PDB entry 3E8L | X-ray diffraction, 2.48 A resolution | chains C and A of the 3 polymer chains in the assembly

Chain C:
Molecule: Serine proteinase inhibitor A
Source organism: Sagittaria sagittifolia
Notes: fragment: beta-trefoil fold
UniProtKB: Q7M1P4 (Q7M1P4_SAGSA); residues 2-177 here correspond to UniProt positions 26-201 (UniProt number = residue number + 24)
Chain sequence (185 residues; row label = number of the first residue in the row; numbers below 1 keep their minus sign (Met-7 is residue -7)):
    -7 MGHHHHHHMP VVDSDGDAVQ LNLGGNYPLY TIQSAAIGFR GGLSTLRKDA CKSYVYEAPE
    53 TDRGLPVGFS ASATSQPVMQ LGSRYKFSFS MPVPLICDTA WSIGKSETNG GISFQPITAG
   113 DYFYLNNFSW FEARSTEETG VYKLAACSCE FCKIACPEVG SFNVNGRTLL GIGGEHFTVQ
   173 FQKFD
Unresolved in the structure: -7 to 1
Cystine bridges: Cys43-Cys89, Cys139-Cys148, Cys141-Cys144
Differences from the reference sequence: expression tag (-7 to 1); engineered mutation Arg39 (His63 in Q7M1P4), Gln172 (Arg196 in Q7M1P4)
From the paper describing this entry:
  - mutagenesis - L87P, K145A: decreased binding to Cationic trypsin (chain A)
  - contacts within the chain: Ser64-Glu142 (hydrogen bond), Arg76-Cys144 (hydrogen bond), Arg76-Glu142 (hydrogen bond), Pro86-Cys89, Ile88-Phe115, Asp90-Asp113 (hydrogen bond), Arg76-Glu124 (salt bridge), Glu124-Arg126 (salt bridge), Arg126-Cys148 (hydrogen bond), Ala138-Pro149

Chain A:
Molecule: Cationic trypsin
Source organism: Bos taurus
Notes: EC 3.4.21.4
UniProtKB: P00760 (TRY1_BOVIN); residues 16-238 here correspond to UniProt positions 21-243 (UniProt number = residue number + 5)
Chain sequence (223 residues; row label = number of the first residue in the row):
    16 IVGGYTCGAN TVPYQVSLNS GYHFCGGSLI NSQWVVSAAH CYKSGIQVRL GEDNINVVEG
    76 NEQFISASKS IVHPSYNSNT LNNDIMLIKL KSAASLNSRV ASISLPTSCA SAGTQCLISG
   136 WGNTKSSGTS YPDVLKCLKA PILSDSSCKS AYPGQITSNM FCAGYLEGGK DSCQGDSGGP
   196 VVCSGKLQGI VSWGSGCAQK NKPGVYTKVC NYVSWIKQTI ASN
Cystine bridges: Cys22-Cys152, Cys40-Cys56, Cys124-Cys225, Cys131-Cys198, Cys163-Cys177, Cys188-Cys212
Ion coordination: Na+ site 1 near His38 (its only coordinating residue here); Ca2+ near Cys40 (its only coordinating residue here); Na+ site 2 near Thr122 (its only coordinating residue here); Na+ site 3: Gln170, Ser210

Interface between chain C and chain A:
Residue-residue contacts - 40 pairs, chain C then chain A:
  Gln72(C) - Gln214(A)
  Leu73(C) - Gly143(A)
  Gly74(C) - Gln189(A)
  Arg76(C) - Gln189(A)
  Glu124(C) - Tyr146(A)
  Arg126(C) - Thr144(A)
  Arg126(C) - Tyr146(A)
  Ser127(C) - Thr144(A)  hydrogen bond
  Phe143(C) - Trp208(A)
  Phe143(C) - Gly209(A)  hydrogen bond (backbone-backbone)
  Phe143(C) - Ser210(A)
  Cys144(C) - His55(A)  hydrogen bond
  Cys144(C) - Leu96(A)  hydrophobic
  Cys144(C) - Ser192(A)
  Cys144(C) - Ser207(A)
  Cys144(C) - Trp208(A)  hydrophobic
  Lys145(C) - His55(A)
  Lys145(C) - Asp186(A)  salt bridge
  Lys145(C) - Ser187(A)  hydrogen bond (side chain-backbone)
  Lys145(C) - Cys188(A)
  Lys145(C) - Gln189(A)
  Lys145(C) - Gly190(A)  hydrogen bond (backbone-backbone)
  Lys145(C) - Asp191(A)  hydrogen bond (backbone-backbone)
  Lys145(C) - Ser192(A)  hydrogen bond (backbone-side chain)
  Lys145(C) - Val206(A)
  Lys145(C) - Ser207(A)  hydrogen bond (backbone-backbone)
  Lys145(C) - Trp208(A)
  Lys145(C) - Gly209(A)
  Lys145(C) - Gly219(A)
  Ile146(C) - Phe39(A)
  Ile146(C) - Cys40(A)  hydrophobic
  Ile146(C) - His55(A)
  Ile146(C) - Gln189(A)
  Ile146(C) - Gly190(A)
  Ile146(C) - Ser192(A)  hydrogen bond (backbone-side chain)
  Ala147(C) - Tyr37(A)  hydrogen bond (backbone-side chain)
  Ala147(C) - Phe39(A)  hydrogen bond (backbone-backbone)
  Ala147(C) - Gly190(A)
  Cys148(C) - Tyr37(A)
  Pro149(C) - Tyr37(A)
Other interface residues (no listed pair), chain A (27 interface residues in all): His38, Cys56, Ser141, Ser142, Gly211
The authors on this interface:
  - specific contacts: Phe143(C)-Gly209(A), Lys145(C)-Asp186(A) (salt bridge), Lys145(C)-Ser207(A) (backbone contact), Lys145(C)-Gly190(A) (backbone contact), Lys145(C)-Asp191(A) (backbone contact), Lys145(C)-Ser192(A), Ala147(C)-Phe39(A)
  - interface residues, chain C: Cys141(C), Lys145(C)

Summary:
14 residues of chain C and 27 residues of chain A are in contact, with 11 hydrogen bonds and 1 salt bridge.
Polar pairs include Lys145(C)-Asp186(A), Ser127(C)-Thr144(A) and Cys144(C)-His55(A). The authors report
contacts between Phe143(C) and Gly209(A), Lys145(C) and Ser192(A) and Ala147(C) and Phe39(A); a salt bridge
between Lys145(C) and Asp186(A); backbone contacts between Lys145(C) and Ser207(A), Lys145(C) and Gly190(A)
and Lys145(C) and Asp191(A). From the paper: L87P and K145A of chain C reduce binding to Cationic trypsin
(chain A); interface residues Cys141(C) and Lys145(C).
Chain C is Serine proteinase inhibitor A (Sagittaria sagittifolia) and chain A is Cationic trypsin (Bos
taurus); the structure, The Crystal Structure of the Double-headed Arrowhead Protease Inhibitor A in Complex
with Two Trypsins, was determined by X-ray diffraction.
